7EPT - chains B and R of the 5 polymer chains in the assembly; structure by electron microscopy, 3.00 A resolution.

# Chain B
Molecule: Guanine nucleotide-binding protein G(I)/G(S)/G(T) subunit beta-1
Source organism: Homo sapiens
UniProt: P62873 (GBB1_HUMAN); residue numbers follow UniProt; this construct covers 2-340
Chain sequence (358 residues; each row starts with the number of its first residue; numbers below 1 keep their minus sign (Met-17 is residue -17)):
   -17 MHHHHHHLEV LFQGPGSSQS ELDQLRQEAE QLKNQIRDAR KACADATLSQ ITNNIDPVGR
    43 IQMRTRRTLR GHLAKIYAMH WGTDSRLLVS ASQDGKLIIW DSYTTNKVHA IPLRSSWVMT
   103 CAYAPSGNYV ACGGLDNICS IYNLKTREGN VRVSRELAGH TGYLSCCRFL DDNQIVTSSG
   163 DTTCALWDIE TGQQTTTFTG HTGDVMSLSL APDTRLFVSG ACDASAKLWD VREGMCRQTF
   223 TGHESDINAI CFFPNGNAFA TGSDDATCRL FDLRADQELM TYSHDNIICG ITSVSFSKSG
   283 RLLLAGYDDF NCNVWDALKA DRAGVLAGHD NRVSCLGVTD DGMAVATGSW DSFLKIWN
Unresolved in the structure: -17 to 0
Construct notes: initiating methionine (-17); expression tag (-16 to 1)
UniProt features mapped onto this chain:
  - modified residue: Ser2 (N-acetylserine), His266 (Phosphohistidine)
  - natural variant: Leu30 (L30F: In MRD42; uncertain significance), Arg52 (R52G: In MRD42), Gly64 (G64V: In MRD42), Asp76 (D76E: In MRD42; D76G: In MRD42), Gly77 (G77S: In MRD42), Lys78 (K78R: In MRD42), Ile80 (I80N: In MRD42; I80T: In MRD42), His91 (H91R: In MRD42; uncertain significance), Ala92 (A92T: In MRD42), Pro94 (P94S: In MRD42), Leu95 (L95P: In MRD42), Arg96 (R96L: In MRD42), 5 further natural variant entries in UniProt

# Chain R
Molecule: Adhesion G-protein coupled receptor D1
Source organism: Homo sapiens
UniProt: Q6QNK2 (AGRD1_HUMAN); residues 545-827 here = UniProt positions 545-827
Chain sequence (283 residues; numbered 545 to 827; the number before each row is that of its first residue):
   545 TNFAILMQVV PLELARGHQV ALSSISYVGC SLSVLCLVAT LVTFAVLSSV STIRNQRYHI
   605 HANLSFAVLV AQVLLLISFR LEPGTTPCQV MAVLLHYFFL SAFAWMLVEG LHLYSMVIKV
   665 FGSEDSKHRY YYGMGWGFPL LICIISLSFA MDSYGTSNNC WLSLASGAIW AFVAPALFVI
   725 VVNIGILIAV TRVISQISAD NYKIHGDPSA FKLTAKAVAV LLPILGTSWV FGVLAVNGCA
   785 VVFQYMFATL NSLQGLFIFL FHCLLNSEVR AAFKHKTKVW SLT
Unresolved in the structure: 744-754
Disulfides: Cys632-Cys704
UniProt features mapped onto this chain:
  - region: Asn546 to Val554 (Stachel)
  - binding site (17beta-hydroxy-5alpha-androstan-3-one): Gln563, Asn795
  - natural variant: Arg560 (R560C: Does not affect subcellular location; R560H: Does not affect subcellular location), Ser567 (S567L: Does not affect subcellular location), Ile569 (I569V: Does not affect subcellular location), Ala589 (A589T: Does not affect subcellular location), Val594 (V594M: Does not affect subcellular location), Arg601 (R601H: Does not affect subcellular location), Leu608 (L608M: Does not affect subcellular location), Arg624 (R624C: Does not affect subcellular location), Glu626 (E626K: Does not affect subcellular location), Thr630 (T630I: Does not affect subcellular location), Ser667 (S667L: Does not affect subcellular location), Arg673 (R673H: Does not affect subcellular location), 14 further natural variant entries in UniProt
  - mutagenesis: Thr545 (T545A: Decreased autoproteolytic cleavage and decreased G-protein coupled receptor activity; does not affect subcellular location), Asn546 (N546A: Strongly decreased G protein-coupled receptor signaling), Phe547 (F547A: Strongly decreased G protein-coupled receptor signaling), Ile549 (I549A: Strongly decreased G protein-coupled receptor signaling), Leu550 (L550A: Abolishes G-protein coupled receptor activity; does not affect subcellular location), Met551 (M551A: Abolishes G-protein coupled receptor activity; does not affect subcellular location), Val553 (V553A: Strongly decreased G protein-coupled receptor signaling), Val554 (V554A: Abolishes G-protein coupled receptor activity; does not affect subcellular location), Gln563 (Q563A: Decreased activation by 5alpha-dihydrotestosterone), His605 (H605A: Strongly decreased G protein-coupled receptor signaling), Leu619 (L619A: Decreased activation by 5alpha-dihydrotestosterone), Phe623 (F623A: Decreased activation by 5alpha-dihydrotestosterone), 30 further mutagenesis entries in UniProt

# How chain B and chain R interact
Residue-residue contacts (11; chain B residue first):
  Arg52(B) with Arg598(R)
  Val307(B) with Leu826(R), hydrophobic
  Ala309(B) with Val823(R), hydrophobic; Leu826(R), hydrophobic
  Gly310(B) with Val823(R)
  His311(B) with His819(R)
  Asp312(B) with Val594(R); Ser595(R)
  Asp333(B) with Ser595(R)
  Phe335(B) with Ser593(R); Ser595(R)
Also at the interface, not in a pair above, chain B (9 interface residues in all): Asp291
Also at the interface, not in a pair above, chain R (8 interface residues in all): Lys822

# In short
9 residues of chain B face 8 of chain R across their interface. UniProt lists residues binding
17beta-hydroxy-5alpha-androstan-3-one Gln563(R) and Asn795(R) and 42 mutagenesis sites on chain R.
Chain B is Guanine nucleotide-binding protein G(I)/G(S)/G(T) subunit beta-1 and chain R is Adhesion G-protein
coupled receptor D1, both from Homo sapiens; the structure, Structural basis for the tethered peptide
activation of adhesion GPCRs, was determined by electron microscopy (same publication as 7EQ1).
